Entry 2HHK (X-ray diffraction, 2.50 A resolution); this record covers chains M and H of the 3 polymer chains in the assembly.

# Chain M
Molecule: Reaction center protein M chain
Source organism: Rhodobacter sphaeroides
UniProt: P0C0Y9 (RCEM_RHOSH); numbering as in UniProt (aligned over 1-307)
Sequence (307 residues; each row starts with the number of its first residue):
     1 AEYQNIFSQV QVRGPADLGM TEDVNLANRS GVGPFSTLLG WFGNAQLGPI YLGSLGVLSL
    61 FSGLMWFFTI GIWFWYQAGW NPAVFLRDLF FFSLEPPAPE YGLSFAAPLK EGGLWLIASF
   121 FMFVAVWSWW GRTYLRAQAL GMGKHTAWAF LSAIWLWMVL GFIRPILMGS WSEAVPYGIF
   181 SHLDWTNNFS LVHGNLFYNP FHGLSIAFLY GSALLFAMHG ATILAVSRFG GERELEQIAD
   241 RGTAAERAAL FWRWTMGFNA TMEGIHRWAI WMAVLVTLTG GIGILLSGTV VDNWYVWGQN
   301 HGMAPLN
Unresolved in the structure: 303-307
Ion coordination: bacteriochlorophyll a Mg site 1 near H182 (its only coordinating residue here); bacteriochlorophyll a Mg site 2 near H202 (its only coordinating residue here); Fe ion: H219, E234, H266 (shared with 2 residues of chain L)
Residues lining bound ligands:
  - bacteriochlorophyll a (BCL), molecule 1: W66, M122, V126, F150, A153, I154, L156, W157, L160, W185, T186, N187, F189, S190, N195, L196, F197, H202, S205, I206, L209, Y210, V276, T277, G280, G281, I284
  - bacteriochlorophyll a (BCL), molecule 2: M122, W157, L160, V175, I179, H182, L183, W185, T186
  - bacteriochlorophyll a (BCL), molecule 3: T186, F197, L209, Y210
  - bacteriochlorophyll a (BCL), molecule 4: F197, G203, I206, A207, Y210, G211, L214
  - bacteriopheophytin a (BPH), molecule 1: S59, L60, G63, L64, A125, V126, W129, T133, T146, A149, F150, A153, A273, V274, T277
  - bacteriopheophytin a (BPH), molecule 2: Y210, A213, L214, A217, M218, W252, T255, M256
  - dibrominated phosphatidylglycerol (PGK; (1R)-2-{[{[(2R)-2,3-dihydroxypropyl]oxy}(hydroxy)phosphoryl]oxy}-1-[(palmitoyloxy)methyl]ethyl (9S,10S)-9,10-dibromooctadecanoate): L26, A27, R29, S30, G31, V32, G33, L47, G48, I50, W129
  - phosphatidylglycerol (PGT; (1S)-2-{[{[(2R)-2,3-dihydroxypropyl]oxy}(hydroxy)phosphoryl]oxy}-1-[(palmitoyloxy)methyl]ethyl stearate): P200, G203, L204, A207, F208, W268, W271, M272, L275
  - ubiquinone-10 (U10): L214, L215, M218, H219, T222, I223, A245, A248, A249, W252, M256, F258, N259, A260, T261, M262, I265, W268, M272

# Chain H
Molecule: Reaction center protein H chain
Source organism: Rhodobacter sphaeroides
UniProt: P0C0Y7 (RCEH_RHOSH); residues 1-260 here = UniProt positions 1-260
Sequence (260 residues; row label = number of the first residue in the row):
     1 MVGVTAFGNF DLASLAIYSF WIFLAGLIYY LQTENMREGY PLENEDGTPA ANQGPFPLPK
    61 PKTFILPHGR GTLTVPGPES EDRPIALART AVSEGFPHAP TGDPMKDGVG PASWVARRDL
   121 PELDGHGHNK IKPMKAAAGF HVSAGKNPIG LPVRGCDLEI AGKVVDIWVD IPEQMARFLE
   181 VELKDGSTRL LPMQMVKVQS NRVHVNALSS DLFAGIPTIK SPTEVTLLEE DKICGYVAGG
   241 LMYAAPKRKS VVAAMLAEYA
Unresolved in the structure: 1-10, 252-260
Ion coordination: K+: M134, A137, F140
Residues lining bound ligands: phosphatidylglycerol (PGT; (1S)-2-{[{[(2R)-2,3-dihydroxypropyl]oxy}(hydroxy)phosphoryl]oxy}-1-[(palmitoyloxy)methyl]ethyl stearate): I17, W21, L24, L27, I28, L31

# Interface between chain M and chain H
Residue-residue contacts - 117 pairs, chain M then chain H:
  Y3(M) - M193(H)
  Y3(M) - Q194(H)
  Y3(M) - V196(H)
  N5(M) - Q194(H)
  Q9(M) - G145(H)
  Q9(M) - M193(H)  hydrogen bond (side chain-backbone)
  Q9(M) - V196(H)  hydrogen bond (side chain-backbone)
  Q9(M) - K197(H)
  Q9(M) - V198(H)  hydrogen bond (side chain-backbone)
  V10(M) - V142(H)  hydrophobic
  V10(M) - A144(H)
  V10(M) - K146(H)
  V10(M) - M193(H)  hydrophobic
  Q11(M) - V142(H)
  Q11(M) - S143(H)  hydrogen bond (backbone-backbone)
  Q11(M) - A144(H)  hydrogen bond (backbone-backbone)
  V12(M) - H141(H)
  V12(M) - S143(H)
  V12(M) - Q174(H)
  V12(M) - M175(H)
  V12(M) - A176(H)
  R13(M) - G139(H)
  R13(M) - F140(H)
  R13(M) - H141(H)  hydrogen bond (backbone-backbone)
  R13(M) - S143(H)  hydrogen bond (backbone-side chain)
  R13(M) - Q174(H)
  G14(M) - G139(H)
  G14(M) - F140(H)
  G14(M) - Q174(H)  hydrogen bond (backbone-side chain)
  P15(M) - A138(H)
  P15(M) - F140(H)
  P15(M) - Q174(H)  hydrogen bond (backbone-side chain)
  D17(M) - P172(H)
  M20(M) - G125(H)
  M20(M) - H126(H)
  T37(M) - A144(H)
  W41(M) - A144(H)  hydrophobic
  W41(M) - G145(H)
  N44(M) - E173(H)
  P200(M) - I17(H)  hydrophobic
  F201(M) - A16(H)
  F201(M) - I17(H)  hydrophobic
  F201(M) - F20(H)  hydrophobic
  L204(M) - I17(H)  hydrophobic
  L204(M) - F20(H)  hydrophobic
  L204(M) - W21(H)  hydrophobic
  F208(M) - F20(H)  hydrophobic
  F208(M) - L24(H)  hydrophobic
  S227(M) - Q194(H)  hydrogen bond (backbone-side chain)
  R228(M) - Q194(H)
  R228(M) - M195(H)
  R228(M) - C234(H)  hydrogen bond (backbone-side chain)
  R228(M) - L241(H)
  F229(M) - C234(H)
  F229(M) - A238(H)  hydrophobic
  E232(M) - R177(H)  salt bridge
  R233(M) - E122(H)  salt bridge
  R233(M) - I131(H)
  R233(M) - R177(H)
  R233(M) - L227(H)
  R233(M) - E230(H)  salt bridge
  E236(M) - R117(H)  hydrogen bond (backbone-side chain)
  E236(M) - R118(H)  salt bridge
  E236(M) - E122(H)
  E236(M) - L227(H)
  Q237(M) - R117(H)
  I238(M) - E38(H)
  I238(M) - F64(H)  hydrophobic
  I238(M) - L73(H)
  A239(M) - L66(H)  hydrophobic
  A239(M) - L73(H)
  D240(M) - R117(H)  hydrogen bond (backbone-side chain)
  D240(M) - R118(H)  salt bridge
  D240(M) - L227(H)
  R241(M) - E38(H)  salt bridge
  R241(M) - E79(H)  salt bridge
  R241(M) - V115(H)
  R241(M) - R117(H)
  G242(M) - V115(H)
  G242(M) - R117(H)
  G242(M) - D231(H)
  T243(M) - S113(H)
  T243(M) - V115(H)
  T243(M) - D231(H)  hydrogen bond (backbone-side chain)
  E246(M) - V115(H)
  R247(M) - P111(H)  hydrogen bond (side chain-backbone)
  R247(M) - A112(H)
  R247(M) - S113(H)  hydrogen bond (side chain-backbone)
  R247(M) - G235(H)
  R253(M) - Y40(H)  hydrogen bond
  R253(M) - L42(H)
  F258(M) - Q32(H)
  N259(M) - N35(H)
  A260(M) - N35(H)
  T261(M) - N35(H)  hydrogen bond (backbone-side chain)
  T261(M) - E38(H)
  E263(M) - K62(H)  salt bridge
  E263(M) - F64(H)
  G264(M) - N35(H)  hydrogen bond (backbone-side chain)
  I265(M) - N35(H)  hydrogen bond (backbone-side chain)
  R267(M) - Y30(H)  hydrogen bond
  R267(M) - L31(H)
  R267(M) - E34(H)  salt bridge
  R267(M) - K62(H)
  W268(M) - L31(H)  hydrophobic
  W268(M) - N35(H)
  W271(M) - F23(H)  hydrophobic
  W271(M) - L27(H)
  L275(M) - L27(H)  hydrophobic
  T279(M) - F20(H)
  V290(M) - D11(H)
  V291(M) - A13(H)  hydrophobic
  W297(M) - D11(H)  hydrogen bond
  W297(M) - A13(H)
  W297(M) - S14(H)
  H301(M) - D11(H)  salt bridge
  H301(M) - S14(H)  hydrogen bond
Interface residues without a listed pair, chain M (56 interface residues in all): A1, G19, F35, I282, L286, W294
Interface residues without a listed pair, chain H (72 interface residues in all): L12, I28, R37, E81, G110, W114, K130, M134, P148, V169, P192

# Summary
56 residues of chain M and 72 residues of chain H are in contact, with 23 hydrogen bonds and 10 salt bridges.
Polar pairs include E232(M)-R177(H), R233(M)-E122(H) and R233(M)-E230(H). Phosphatidylglycerol is bound
between chain M and chain H.
Chain M is Reaction center protein M chain and chain H is Reaction center protein H chain, both from
Rhodobacter sphaeroides; the structure, Reaction centre from Rhodobacter sphaeroides strain R-26.1 complexed
with dibrominated phosphatidylglycerol, was determined by X-ray diffraction, deposited together with 2HG3,
2HG9, 2HH1, 2HIT and 2HJ6.
